7NPZ - chain AAA; structure by X-ray diffraction, 1.28 A resolution.

[Chain AAA]
Molecule: Bromodomain-containing protein 2
Source organism: Homo sapiens
UniProt: P25440 (BRD2_HUMAN); residues 344-455 here = UniProt positions 344-455
Sequence (115 residues; each row starts with the number of its first residue):
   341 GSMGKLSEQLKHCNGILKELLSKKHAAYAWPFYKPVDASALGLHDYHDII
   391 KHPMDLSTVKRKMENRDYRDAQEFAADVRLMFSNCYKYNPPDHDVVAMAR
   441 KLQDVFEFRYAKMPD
Not modelled in the structure: 341-343, 345
Construct notes: expression tag (341-343)
Curated features (UniProtKB/Swiss-Prot):
  - mutagenesis: V376 (V376A: Abolished binding to histone H4 acetylated at 'Lys-12' (H4K12ac)), L381 (L381A: Reduced binding to histone H4 acetylated at 'Lys-12' (H4K12ac)), L383 (L383A: Reduced binding to histone H4 acetylated at 'Lys-12' (H4K12ac)), N429 (N429A: Abolished binding to histone H4 acetylated at 'Lys-12' (H4K12ac))
Ligand contacts: ULH (N5-cyclopropyl-N3-methyl-2-oxidanylidene-1-[(1R)-1-phenylethyl]pyridine-3,5-dicarboxamide): W370, P371, F372, V376, L381, L383, Y386, C425, Y428, N429, P430, H433, D434, V435, M438

[Overview]
Bound to chain AAA: compound ULH. Curated annotation (UniProt) lists 4 mutagenesis sites.
Chain AAA is Bromodomain-containing protein 2 (Homo sapiens); the structure, C-TERMINAL BROMODOMAIN OF HUMAN
BRD2 WITH (R)-N5-cyclopropyl-N3-methyl-2-oxo-1-(1-phenylethyl)-1,2-dihydropyridine-3,5-dicarboxamide, was
determined by X-ray diffraction together with 7NPY, 7NQ0, 7NQ1, 7NQ2 and 7NQ3 from the same study.
